PDB entry 3J5S | electron microscopy, 7.50 A resolution (low resolution: residue-level contacts below are approximate; hydrogen-bond / salt-bridge calls are withheld) | chains E and D of the 8 polymer chains in the assembly

== Chain E ==
Molecule: P-site tRNA FMet
Source organism: Escherichia coli
Sequence (77 nucleotides; numbered 1 to 77; the number before each row is that of its first residue):
     1 CGCGGGGUGGAGCAGCCUGGUAGCUCGUCGGGCUCAUAACCCGAAGGUCG
    51 UCGGUUCAAAUCCGGCCCCCGCAACCA

== Chain D ==
Molecule: Energy-dependent translational throttle A (EttA)
Source organism: Escherichia coli
Reference sequence: P0A9W3 (YJJK_ECOLI); numbering as in UniProt (aligned over 1-555)
Chain sequence (561 residues; row label = number of the first residue in the row; numbers below 1 keep their minus sign (His-5 is residue -5)):
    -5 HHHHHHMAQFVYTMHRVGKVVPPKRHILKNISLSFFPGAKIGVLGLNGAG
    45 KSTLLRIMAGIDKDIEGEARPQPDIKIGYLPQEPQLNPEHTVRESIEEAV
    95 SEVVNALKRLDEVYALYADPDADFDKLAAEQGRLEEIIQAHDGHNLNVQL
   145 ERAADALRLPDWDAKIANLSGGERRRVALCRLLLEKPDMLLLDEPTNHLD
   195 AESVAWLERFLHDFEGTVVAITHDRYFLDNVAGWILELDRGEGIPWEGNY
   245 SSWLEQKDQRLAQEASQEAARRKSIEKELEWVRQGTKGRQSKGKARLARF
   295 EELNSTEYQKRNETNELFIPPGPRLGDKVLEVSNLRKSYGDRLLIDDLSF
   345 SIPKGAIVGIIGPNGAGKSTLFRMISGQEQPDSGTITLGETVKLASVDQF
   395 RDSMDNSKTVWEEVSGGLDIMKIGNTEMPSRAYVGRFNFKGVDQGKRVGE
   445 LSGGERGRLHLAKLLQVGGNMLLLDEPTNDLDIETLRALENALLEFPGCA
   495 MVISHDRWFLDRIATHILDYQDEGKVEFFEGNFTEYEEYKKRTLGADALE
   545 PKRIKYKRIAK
Unresolved in the structure: -5 to 1
Sequence notes: expression tag (-5 to 0)
UniProt features mapped onto this chain:
  - binding site (ATP): Gly39 to Ser46, Gly356 to Ser363
  - mutagenesis: Glu188 (E188Q: Arrests growth, inhibits tripeptide but not dipeptide formation, stably binds 70S ribosomes, probably locked in an ATP-bound form as it should not have ATPase activity, 47-fold decrease in ...), Glu470 (E470Q: Arrests growth, inhibits tripeptide but not dipeptide formation, stably binds 70S ribosomes, probably locked in an ATP-bound form as it should not have ATPase activity, 47-fold decrease in ...)

== How chain E and chain D interact ==
Residue-residue contacts - 10 pairs, chain E then chain D:
  G2(E) - Arg277(D)
  C3(E) - Arg277(D)
  U18(E) - Arg305(D)
  G20(E) - Ala426(D)
  U21(E) - Arg430(D)
  G71(E) - Arg277(D)
  G71(E) - Gln278(D)
  C72(E) - Arg277(D)
  C72(E) - Gln278(D)
  A73(E) - Gln278(D)
Also at the interface, not in a pair above, chain E (10 interface residues in all): G4, C17
Also at the interface, not in a pair above, chain D (8 interface residues in all): Gly279, Glu295, Arg425
Interface features reported in the paper:
  - interface residues, chain D: Trp275(D), Arg277(D)

== Summary ==
10 residues of chain E and 8 residues of chain D are in contact. UniProt lists 16 ATP-binding residues and 2
mutagenesis sites on chain D. From the paper: interface residues Trp275(D) and Arg277(D).
Chain E is P-site tRNA FMet and chain D is Energy-dependent translational throttle A (EttA), both from
Escherichia coli; the structure, EttA binds to ribosome exit site and regulates translation by restricting
ribosome and tRNA dynamics, was determined by electron microscopy.
